PDB entry 4LS5 | X-ray diffraction, 1.80 A resolution | chains A and B

# Chain A (and B)
Protein: 3-oxoacyl-[acyl-carrier-protein] synthase 2
Source organism: Bacillus subtilis subsp. subtilis
Notes: EC 2.3.1.179; chain B of this document is another copy of the same molecule, construct and numbering; everything in this record applies to it too
UniProtKB: O34340 (FABF_BACSU); residues 0-412 here correspond to UniProt positions 1-413 (UniProt number = residue number + 1)
Sequence (426 residues; each row starts with the number of its first residue; numbers below 1 keep their minus sign (Met-13 is residue -13)):
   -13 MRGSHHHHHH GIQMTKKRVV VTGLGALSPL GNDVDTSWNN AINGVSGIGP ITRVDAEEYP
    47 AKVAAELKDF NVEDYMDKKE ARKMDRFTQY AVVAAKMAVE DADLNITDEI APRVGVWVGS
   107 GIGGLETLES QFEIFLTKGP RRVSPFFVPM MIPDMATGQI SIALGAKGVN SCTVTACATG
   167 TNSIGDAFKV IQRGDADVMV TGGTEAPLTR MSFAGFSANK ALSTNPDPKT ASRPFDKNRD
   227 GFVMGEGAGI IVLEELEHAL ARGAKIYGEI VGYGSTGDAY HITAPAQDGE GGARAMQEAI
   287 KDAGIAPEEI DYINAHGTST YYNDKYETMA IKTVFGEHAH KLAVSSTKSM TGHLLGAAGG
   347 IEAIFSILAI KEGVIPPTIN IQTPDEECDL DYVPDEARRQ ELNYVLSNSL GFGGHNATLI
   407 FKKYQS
Not modelled in the structure: -13 to -1 (chain B: -13 to -1, 412)
Sequence notes: initiating methionine (-13); expression tag (-12 to -1)
Ion coordination: K+ site 1: Lys206, Leu208, Asp226; K+ site 2: Asn300, Ala301, Glu348, Ser393, Asn394
What the authors report for this chain:
  - catalytic residues: Cys163 (citing earlier work)
  - mutagenesis - I108M: increased growth

# Chain A / chain B interface
Residue-residue contacts (118):
  Met0(A) - Met0(B)  hydrogen bond (backbone-backbone)
  Glu44(A) - Pro126(B)
  Tyr45(A) - Phe121(B)
  Tyr45(A) - Pro126(B)  hydrophobic
  Trp103(A) - Asp172(B)
  Leu111(A) - Leu114(B)  hydrophobic
  Leu114(A) - Leu111(B)  hydrophobic
  Leu114(A) - Leu114(B)  hydrophobic
  Glu115(A) - Phe118(B)
  Gln117(A) - Met197(B)
  Phe118(A) - Glu115(B)
  Phe118(A) - Phe118(B)  hydrophobic
  Phe118(A) - Glu119(B)
  Phe118(A) - Met197(B)  hydrophobic
  Glu119(A) - Phe118(B)
  Glu119(A) - Leu122(B)
  Phe121(A) - Tyr45(B)
  Phe121(A) - Arg196(B)
  Phe121(A) - Met197(B)  hydrophobic
  Leu122(A) - Glu119(B)
  Leu122(A) - Leu122(B)  hydrophobic
  Pro126(A) - Glu44(B)
  Pro126(A) - Tyr45(B)  hydrophobic
  Pro126(A) - Ala200(B)  hydrophobic
  Arg127(A) - Glu44(B)  hydrogen bond (side chain-backbone)
  Arg127(A) - Tyr45(B)
  Arg127(A) - Pro46(B)
  Val129(A) - Ala200(B)  hydrophobic
  Val129(A) - Ala204(B)
  Ser130(A) - Ala204(B)
  Pro131(A) - Ala204(B)
  Pro131(A) - Asn205(B)
  Phe132(A) - Ile268(B)  hydrophobic
  Phe133(A) - Met197(B)
  Phe133(A) - Gly201(B)
  Val134(A) - Gly201(B)
  Val134(A) - Phe202(B)  hydrophobic
  Pro139(A) - Val160(B)  hydrophobic
  Asp140(A) - Val160(B)
  Asp140(A) - Ala162(B)
  Asp140(A) - His401(B)  salt bridge
  Met141(A) - Ile268(B)  hydrophobic
  Met141(A) - Gly399(B)
  Gln145(A) - Ile268(B)
  Ser147(A) - Ala265(B)
  Ile148(A) - Ala265(B)
  Ile148(A) - Tyr266(B)
  Ile148(A) - His267(B)
  Ile148(A) - Ile268(B)
  Ala152(A) - Ala265(B)
  Lys153(A) - Thr262(B)
  Lys153(A) - Gly263(B)  hydrogen bond (backbone-backbone)
  Lys153(A) - Asp264(B)
  Lys153(A) - Ala265(B)
  Lys153(A) - Arg280(B)  hydrogen bond (backbone-side chain)
  Gly154(A) - Thr262(B)
  Gly154(A) - Gly263(B)  hydrogen bond (backbone-backbone)
  Val155(A) - Ser261(B)
  Asn156(A) - Ser261(B)  hydrogen bond (backbone-side chain)
  Asn156(A) - Thr262(B)
  Asn156(A) - His401(B)  hydrogen bond
  Ser157(A) - Thr159(B)
  Ser157(A) - Thr161(B)
  Cys158(A) - Thr159(B)
  Cys158(A) - Val160(B)  hydrogen bond (backbone-backbone)
  Cys158(A) - Thr161(B)
  Thr159(A) - Ser157(B)
  Thr159(A) - Cys158(B)
  Val160(A) - Pro139(B)  hydrophobic
  Val160(A) - Asp140(B)
  Val160(A) - Cys158(B)  hydrogen bond (backbone-backbone)
  Val160(A) - Val160(B)  hydrophobic
  Thr161(A) - Ser157(B)
  Thr161(A) - Cys158(B)
  Ala162(A) - Asp140(B)
  Asp172(A) - Trp103(B)
  Lys175(A) - Arg179(B)
  Arg179(A) - Met0(B)
  Arg179(A) - Lys175(B)
  Arg196(A) - Phe118(B)
  Arg196(A) - Phe121(B)
  Met197(A) - Gln117(B)
  Met197(A) - Phe118(B)  hydrophobic
  Met197(A) - Phe121(B)  hydrophobic
  Met197(A) - Phe133(B)  hydrophobic
  Ala200(A) - Pro126(B)  hydrophobic
  Ala200(A) - Val129(B)  hydrophobic
  Gly201(A) - Phe133(B)
  Gly201(A) - Val134(B)
  Phe202(A) - Val134(B)  hydrophobic
  Ala204(A) - Val129(B)
  Ala204(A) - Ser130(B)
  Ala204(A) - Pro131(B)
  Asn205(A) - Pro131(B)
  Ser261(A) - Val155(B)
  Ser261(A) - Asn156(B)  hydrogen bond (side chain-backbone)
  Thr262(A) - Lys153(B)
  Thr262(A) - Gly154(B)
  Thr262(A) - Asn156(B)  hydrogen bond (backbone-side chain)
  Gly263(A) - Lys153(B)  hydrogen bond (backbone-backbone)
  Gly263(A) - Gly154(B)  hydrogen bond (backbone-backbone)
  Gly263(A) - Asn156(B)
  Asp264(A) - Lys153(B)
  Ala265(A) - Ser147(B)
  Ala265(A) - Ile148(B)
  Ala265(A) - Gly151(B)
  Ala265(A) - Ala152(B)
  Ala265(A) - Lys153(B)
  Tyr266(A) - Ile148(B)
  His267(A) - Ile148(B)
  Ile268(A) - Phe132(B)  hydrophobic
  Ile268(A) - Met141(B)  hydrophobic
  Ile268(A) - Gln145(B)
  Ile268(A) - Ile148(B)
  Arg280(A) - Lys153(B)  hydrogen bond (side chain-backbone)
  Gly399(A) - Met141(B)
  His401(A) - Asp140(B)  salt bridge
  His401(A) - Asn156(B)  hydrogen bond
Also at the interface, not in a pair above, chain A (74 interface residues in all): Thr1, Lys2, Pro98, Gly107, Ile108, Pro135, Met137, Ile138, Thr143, Gly144, Gly151, Gln178, Thr269, Glu276, Phe398, Gly400
Also at the interface, not in a pair above, chain B (71 interface residues in all): Pro98, Gly107, Ile108, Pro135, Met137, Ile138, Thr143, Gly144, Asn168, Thr269, Glu276, Phe398

# In short
The interface between chain A and chain B involves 74 residues on one side and 71 on the other; the contacts
include 15 hydrogen bonds and 2 salt bridges. Among the polar pairs are Asp140(A)-His401(B),
Arg127(A)-Glu44(B) and Lys153(A)-Arg280(B). The paper reports the catalytic residue Cys163(A); I108M of chain
A increases growth.
Chain A and chain B are both 3-oxoacyl-[acyl-carrier-protein] synthase 2 (Bacillus subtilis subsp. subtilis);
the structure, Crystal structure of beta-ketoacyl-ACP synthase II (FabF) from Bacillus subtilis, was
determined by X-ray diffraction (same publication as 4LS6, 4LS7 and 4LS8).
